6V7J - chains A and C of the 3 polymer chains in the assembly; structure by X-ray diffraction, 2.00 A resolution.

Chain A (and C):
Protein: Canavalin
Source organism: Canavalia ensiformis
Notes: chain C of this document is another copy of the same molecule, construct and numbering; everything in this record applies to it too
UniProt: P50477 (CANA_CANEN); residues 1-445 here = UniProt positions 1-445
Amino-acid sequence (445 residues; row label = number of the first residue in the row):
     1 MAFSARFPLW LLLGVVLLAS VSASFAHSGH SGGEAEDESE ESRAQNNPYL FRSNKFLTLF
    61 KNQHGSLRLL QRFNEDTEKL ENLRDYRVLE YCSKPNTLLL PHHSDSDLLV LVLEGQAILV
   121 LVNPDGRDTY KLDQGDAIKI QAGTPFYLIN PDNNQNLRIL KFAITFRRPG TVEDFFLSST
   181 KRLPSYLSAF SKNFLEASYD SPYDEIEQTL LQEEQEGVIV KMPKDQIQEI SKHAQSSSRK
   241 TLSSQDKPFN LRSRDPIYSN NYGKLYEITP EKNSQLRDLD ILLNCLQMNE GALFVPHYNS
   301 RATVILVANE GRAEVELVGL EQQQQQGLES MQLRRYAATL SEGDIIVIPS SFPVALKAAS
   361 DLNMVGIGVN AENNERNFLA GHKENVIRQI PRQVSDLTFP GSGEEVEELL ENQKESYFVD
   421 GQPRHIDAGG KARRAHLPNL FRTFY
Disordered / not traced: 1-45, 224-244, 323-329, 425-445 (chain C: 1-45, 228-245, 322-329, 425-445)
Modified residues: Cys285 (cysteinesulfonic acid; OCS)
Bound ions: Ca2+ site 1: Glu310, Asn363; Ca2+ site 2: Asp396, Phe399, Gly401
Ligand contacts: benzoic acid (BEZ): Leu265, Asn284, Leu286, Phe294, His297, Asn299, Val304, Leu306, Ile348, Val354, Leu356, Arg376

How chain A and chain C interact:
Contacting residue pairs (123; chain A residue first):
  Glu78(A) - Arg168(C)
  Lys79(A) - Arg168(C)
  Asn82(A) - Phe166(C)
  Asn82(A) - Arg167(C)  hydrogen bond (side chain-backbone)
  Leu293(A) - Phe194(C)
  Leu293(A) - Ala197(C)  hydrophobic
  Leu293(A) - Ser198(C)
  Pro296(A) - Phe190(C)  hydrophobic
  Pro296(A) - Ser198(C)
  Tyr298(A) - His103(C)
  Tyr298(A) - Gly143(C)  hydrogen bond (side chain-backbone)
  Tyr298(A) - Pro145(C)
  Ser300(A) - Ala142(C)
  Ser300(A) - Phe166(C)
  Arg301(A) - Asp107(C)  salt bridge
  Arg301(A) - Gln141(C)  hydrogen bond
  Arg301(A) - Ala142(C)
  Arg301(A) - Phe166(C)
  Glu314(A) - Phe194(C)
  Glu316(A) - Phe190(C)
  Glu316(A) - Ser191(C)  hydrogen bond
  Glu316(A) - Phe194(C)
  Val318(A) - Tyr186(C)
  Val318(A) - Ala189(C)  hydrophobic
  Val318(A) - Phe190(C)  hydrophobic
  Leu320(A) - Glu173(C)
  Leu320(A) - Asp174(C)
  Leu320(A) - Phe175(C)  hydrophobic
  Leu320(A) - Leu183(C)  hydrophobic
  Ser330(A) - Arg182(C)
  Met331(A) - Glu173(C)
  Met331(A) - Leu183(C)
  Leu333(A) - Leu183(C)  hydrophobic
  Leu333(A) - Pro184(C)
  Leu333(A) - Ser185(C)
  Leu333(A) - Tyr186(C)  hydrophobic
  Leu333(A) - Ala189(C)  hydrophobic
  Arg335(A) - Ala189(C)  hydrogen bond (side chain-backbone)
  Arg335(A) - Phe190(C)
  Arg335(A) - Ser191(C)
  Pro349(A) - Arg167(C)
  Ser350(A) - Phe166(C)
  Ser350(A) - Arg167(C)
  Ser351(A) - His103(C)  hydrogen bond (backbone-side chain)
  Ser351(A) - Ser104(C)  hydrogen bond (side chain-backbone)
  Ser351(A) - Asp105(C)
  Ser351(A) - Phe175(C)
  Phe352(A) - Arg167(C)
  Phe352(A) - Phe175(C)  hydrophobic
  Pro353(A) - Phe175(C)
  Pro353(A) - Tyr186(C)  hydrophobic
  Pro353(A) - Phe190(C)  hydrophobic
  Val354(A) - Phe190(C)
  Ala355(A) - Phe190(C)
  Ala355(A) - Phe194(C)  hydrophobic
  Lys357(A) - Phe194(C)
  Asn370(A) - Phe166(C)
  Asn373(A) - Gln141(C)
  Glu375(A) - Pro124(C)
  Asn377(A) - Pro124(C)
  Asn377(A) - Gly143(C)
  Leu379(A) - Tyr186(C)
  Leu379(A) - Tyr199(C)  hydrogen bond (backbone-side chain)
  Ala380(A) - Ser198(C)
  Ala380(A) - Tyr199(C)  hydrophobic
  Glu384(A) - Pro124(C)
  Asn385(A) - Pro124(C)
  Val386(A) - Val122(C)
  Val386(A) - Asn123(C)
  Val386(A) - Pro124(C)
  Ile387(A) - Leu187(C)  hydrophobic
  Gln389(A) - Val122(C)
  Gln389(A) - Asn123(C)
  Gln389(A) - Pro124(C)  hydrogen bond (side chain-backbone)
  Gln389(A) - Asp125(C)
  Gln389(A) - Gly126(C)  hydrogen bond (side chain-backbone)
  Gln389(A) - Arg127(C)
  Ile390(A) - Leu177(C)  hydrophobic
  Pro391(A) - Arg127(C)
  Pro391(A) - Tyr147(C)
  Gln393(A) - Ile227(C)
  Val394(A) - Tyr147(C)  hydrophobic
  Asp396(A) - Glu214(C)
  Leu397(A) - Leu98(C)  hydrophobic
  Leu397(A) - Leu100(C)
  Leu397(A) - Glu214(C)
  Leu397(A) - Gln215(C)  hydrogen bond (backbone-side chain)
  Leu397(A) - Met222(C)  hydrophobic
  Thr398(A) - Pro101(C)
  Thr398(A) - Ser178(C)  hydrogen bond (backbone-side chain)
  Phe399(A) - Leu177(C)
  Phe399(A) - Thr209(C)
  Phe399(A) - Leu210(C)
  Phe399(A) - Glu214(C)
  Pro400(A) - Gln208(C)
  Pro400(A) - Thr209(C)
  Pro400(A) - Leu210(C)
  Pro400(A) - Leu211(C)
  Pro400(A) - Gln212(C)
  Pro400(A) - Glu214(C)
  Gly401(A) - Gln208(C)
  Gly401(A) - Thr209(C)  hydrogen bond (backbone-backbone)
  Glu405(A) - Thr209(C)
  Val406(A) - Thr209(C)
  Leu409(A) - Tyr199(C)  hydrophobic
  Leu409(A) - Glu205(C)
  Leu409(A) - Ile206(C)
  Leu409(A) - Thr209(C)
  Leu410(A) - Tyr199(C)  hydrophobic
  Asn412(A) - Tyr199(C)
  Asn412(A) - Asp200(C)
  Asn412(A) - Ser201(C)  hydrogen bond
  Gln413(A) - Ala197(C)  hydrogen bond (side chain-backbone)
  Gln413(A) - Ser198(C)  hydrogen bond (side chain-backbone)
  Gln413(A) - Tyr199(C)
  Gln413(A) - Asp200(C)
  Val419(A) - Ala197(C)
  Asp420(A) - Ala197(C)
  Gly421(A) - Ala197(C)
  Arg424(A) - Glu196(C)
  Arg424(A) - Ala197(C)
  Arg424(A) - Asp200(C)  salt bridge
  Arg424(A) - Ser201(C)
Other interface residues (no listed pair), chain A (62 interface residues in all): Val295, Glu321, Gln332, Leu356, Arg376, Gly381, Pro423
Other interface residues (no listed pair), chain C (57 interface residues in all): Ser188, Asn193, Glu207, Pro223

Overview:
62 residues of chain A and 57 residues of chain C are in contact; the contacts include 16 hydrogen bonds and 2
salt bridges. Among the polar pairs are Arg301(A)-Asp107(C), Arg424(A)-Asp200(C) and Asn82(A)-Arg167(C). Bound
to chain A: benzoic acid.
Both chains are Canavalin (Canavalia ensiformis). Entry 6V7J (The C2221 crystal form of canavalin at 173 K)
was determined by X-ray diffraction (same publication as 6V7G and 6V7L).
